PDB entry 2I9T | X-ray diffraction, 2.80 A resolution | chains D and B of the 4 polymer chains in the assembly

Chain D:
Molecule: 17-nt DNA strand
Sequence (17 nucleotides; row label = number of the first residue in the row):
   718 CAGAGGAATTTCCCACT

Chain B:
Name: Nuclear factor NF-kappa-B p105 subunit
Source organism: Mus musculus
Reference sequence: P25799 (NFKB1_MOUSE); residues 339-650 here correspond to UniProt positions 39-350 (UniProt number = residue number - 300)
Sequence (313 residues; each row starts with the number of its first residue):
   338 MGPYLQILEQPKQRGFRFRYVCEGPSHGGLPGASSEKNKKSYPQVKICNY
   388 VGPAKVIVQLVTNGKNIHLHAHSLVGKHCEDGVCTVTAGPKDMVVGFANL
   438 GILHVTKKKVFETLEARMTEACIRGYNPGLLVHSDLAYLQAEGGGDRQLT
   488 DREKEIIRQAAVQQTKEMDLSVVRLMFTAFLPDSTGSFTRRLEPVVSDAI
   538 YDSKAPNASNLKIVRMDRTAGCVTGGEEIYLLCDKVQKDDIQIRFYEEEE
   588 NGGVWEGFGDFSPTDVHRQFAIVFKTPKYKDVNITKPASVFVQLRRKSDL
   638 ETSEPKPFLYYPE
Unresolved in the structure: 338
Differences from the reference sequence: initiating methionine (338)

How chain D and chain B interact:
Residue-residue contacts (19):
  DG723(D) - Lys575(B)  phosphate contact
  DG723(D) - Arg605(B)  salt bridge to the phosphate
  DA724(D) - Lys575(B)  salt bridge to the phosphate
  DA724(D) - Arg605(B)  phosphate contact
  DA724(D) - Gln606(B)  sugar contact
  DA725(D) - Pro543(B)  phosphate contact
  DA725(D) - Lys572(B)  salt bridge to the phosphate
  DA725(D) - Gln574(B)  hydrogen bond to the phosphate
  DA725(D) - Gln606(B)  hydrogen bond to the phosphate
  DT726(D) - Tyr357(B)  sugar contact
  DT727(D) - Tyr357(B)  hydrogen bond to the phosphate
  DT727(D) - His441(B)  salt bridge to the phosphate
  DT727(D) - Thr443(B)  phosphate contact
  DT727(D) - Lys444(B)  hydrogen bond to the phosphate
  DT727(D) - Lys445(B)  phosphate contact
  DT727(D) - Lys541(B)  hydrogen bond to the base
  DT728(D) - Tyr357(B)  base contact
  DT728(D) - Cys359(B)  hydrogen bond to the phosphate
  DC729(D) - Glu360(B)  hydrogen bond to the base
Interface residues without a listed pair, chain D (8 interface residues in all): DC730
Interface residues without a listed pair, chain B (18 interface residues in all): Arg354, Arg356, His364, Val442

In short:
The interface between chain D and chain B involves 8 residues on one side and 18 on the other, with 7 hydrogen
bonds and 4 salt bridges. Polar contacts include DT727(D)-Lys541(B), DC729(D)-Glu360(B) and
DA725(D)-Gln574(B).
Here chain D is a 17-nt DNA strand and chain B is Nuclear factor NF-kappa-B p105 subunit (Mus musculus). Entry
2I9T (Structure of NF-kB p65-p50 heterodimer bound to PRDII element of B-interferon promoter) was determined
by X-ray diffraction.
